PDB entry 2J7I | X-ray diffraction, 2.90 A resolution | chains A and C

# Chain A
Protein: CD2-associated protein
From: Homo sapiens
Notes: fragment: sh3 domain, residues 1-62
UniProtKB: Q9Y5K6 (CD2AP_HUMAN); residue numbers follow UniProt; this construct covers 1-62
Amino-acid sequence (62 residues; each row starts with the number of its first residue):
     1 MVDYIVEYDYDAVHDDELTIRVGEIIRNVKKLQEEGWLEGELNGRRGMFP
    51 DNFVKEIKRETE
Disordered / not traced: 60-62
Curated features (UniProtKB/Swiss-Prot):
  - cross-link: K58 (Glycyl lysine isopeptide (Lys-Gly) (interchain with G-Cter in SUMO2))
Reported in the primary citation:
  - specificity-determining residues: E34 (proposed by the authors, not directly observed)

# Chain C
Protein: T-cell surface antigen CD2
Notes: fragment: cms binding sequence, residues 324-333
UniProtKB: P06729 (CD2_HUMAN); residue numbers follow UniProt; this construct covers 324-333
Amino-acid sequence (10 residues; row label = number of the first residue in the row):
   324 KGPPLPRPRV
Disordered / not traced: 324

# Interface between chain A and chain C
Contacting residue pairs - 15 pairs, chain A then chain C:
  Y8(A) - P327(C)
  Y10(A) - P329(C)  hydrophobic
  H14(A) - R332(C)
  D16(A) - R332(C)  salt bridge
  E34(A) - R332(C)  salt bridge
  E34(A) - V333(C)  hydrogen bond (side chain-backbone)
  E35(A) - R330(C)  salt bridge
  W37(A) - R330(C)  hydrogen bond (side chain-backbone)
  W37(A) - R332(C)
  M48(A) - R332(C)
  N52(A) - P327(C)
  N52(A) - L328(C)  hydrogen bond (side chain-backbone)
  F53(A) - P327(C)  hydrophobic
  F53(A) - L328(C)
  F53(A) - P329(C)
Interface residues without a listed pair, chain A (13 interface residues in all): E17, G36, P50
Interface residues without a listed pair, chain C (8 interface residues in all): P326, P331

# In short
Chain A and chain C form an interface of 13 and 8 residues respectively; the contacts include 3 hydrogen bonds
and 3 salt bridges. Among the polar pairs are D16(A)-R332(C), E34(A)-R332(C) and E35(A)-R330(C). The paper
reports the specificity determinant E34(A).
Chain A is CD2-associated protein (Homo sapiens) and chain C is T-cell surface antigen CD2; the structure,
Atypical polyproline recognition by the cms N-terminal SH3 domain. CMS:CD2 heterodimer, was determined by
X-ray diffraction, deposited together with 2J6F, 2J6K and 2J6O.
